2C53 - chain A; structure by X-ray diffraction, 1.80 A resolution.

Chain A:
Molecule: Uracil DNA glycosylase
Organism: Human herpesvirus 1
Notes: EC 3.2.2.3
UniProt: P10186 (UNG_HHV11); residues 1-244 here correspond to UniProt positions 91-334 (UniProt number = residue number + 90)
Amino-acid sequence (244 residues; row label = number of the first residue in the row):
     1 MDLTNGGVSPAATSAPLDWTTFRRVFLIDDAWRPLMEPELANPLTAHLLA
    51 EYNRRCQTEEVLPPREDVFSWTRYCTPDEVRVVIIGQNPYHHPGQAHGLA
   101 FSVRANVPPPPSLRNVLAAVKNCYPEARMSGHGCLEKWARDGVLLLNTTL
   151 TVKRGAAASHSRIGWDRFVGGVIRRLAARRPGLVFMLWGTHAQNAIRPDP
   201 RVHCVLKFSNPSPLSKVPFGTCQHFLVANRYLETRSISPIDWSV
Unresolved in the structure: 1-16
Construct notes: engineered mutation N88 (Asp178 in P10186), N210 (His300 in P10186)
Ligand contacts: 2'-deoxyuridine (DUR): G86, Q87, N88, P89, Y90, L99, A100, F101, S112, N147, N210, S212, P213
From the paper describing this entry:
  - mutagenesis - D88N/H210N: unchanged binding to uracil-containing DNA
  - mutagenesis - D88N, H210N: decreased catalytic activity
  - mutagenesis - D88N/H210N: abolished catalytic activity

In short:
Ligands of chain A: 2'-deoxyuridine. The paper reports that D88N and H210N reduce catalytic activity;
D88N/H210N abolish catalytic activity.
Chain A is Uracil DNA glycosylase (Human herpesvirus 1); the structure, A comparative study of uracil DNA
glycosylases from human and herpes simplex virus type 1, was determined by X-ray diffraction, deposited
together with 2C56.
